Entry 4OWT (X-ray diffraction, 2.00 A resolution); this record covers chains A and B of the 3 polymer chains in the assembly.

# Chain A
Protein: Integrator complex subunit 3
From: Homo sapiens
UniProtKB: Q68E01 (INT3_HUMAN); numbering as in UniProt (aligned over 35-498)
Sequence (466 residues; numbered 33 to 498; the number before each row is that of its first residue):
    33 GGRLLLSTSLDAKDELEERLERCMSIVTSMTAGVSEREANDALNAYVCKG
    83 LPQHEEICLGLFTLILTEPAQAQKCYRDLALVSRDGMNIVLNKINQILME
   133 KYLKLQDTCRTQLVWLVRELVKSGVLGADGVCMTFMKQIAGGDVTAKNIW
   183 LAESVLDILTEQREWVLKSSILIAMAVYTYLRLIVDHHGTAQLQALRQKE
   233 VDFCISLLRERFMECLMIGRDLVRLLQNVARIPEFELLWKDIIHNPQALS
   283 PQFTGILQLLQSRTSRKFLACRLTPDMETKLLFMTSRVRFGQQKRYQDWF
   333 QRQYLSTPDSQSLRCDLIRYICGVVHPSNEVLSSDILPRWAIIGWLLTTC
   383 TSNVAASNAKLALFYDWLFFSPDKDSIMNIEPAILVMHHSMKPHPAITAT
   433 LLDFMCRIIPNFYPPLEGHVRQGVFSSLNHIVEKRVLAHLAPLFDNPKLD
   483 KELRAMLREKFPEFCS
Differences from the reference sequence: expression tag (33-34)
Modified residues: Mse56, Mse62, Mse119, Mse131, Mse165, Mse168, Mse207, Mse245, Mse249, Mse309, Mse316, Mse410, Mse419, Mse423, Mse437, Mse488 (selenomethionine; parent Met)

# Chain B
Protein: SOSS complex subunit B1
From: Homo sapiens
UniProtKB: Q9BQ15 (SOSB1_HUMAN); residues 1-211 here = UniProt positions 1-211
Sequence (211 residues; row label = number of the first residue in the row):
     1 MTTETFVKDIKPGLKNLNLIFIVLETGRVTKTKDGHEVRTCKVADKTGSI
    51 NISVWDDVGNLIQPGDIIRLTKGYASVFKGCLTLYTGRGGDLQKIGEFCM
   101 VYSEVPNFSEPNPEYSTQQAPNKAVQNDSNPSASQPTTGPSAASPASENQ
   151 NGNGLSAPPGPGGGPHPPHTPSHPPSTRITRSQPNHTPAGPPGPSSNPVS
   201 NGKETRRSSKR
Disordered / not traced: 1-4, 11-18, 28-37, 71-81, 87-90, 110-211
What the authors report for this chain:
  - mutagenesis - W55A, F78A: decreased binding to DNA
  - mutagenesis - W55A, F78A: unchanged binding to Integrator complex subunit 3 (chain A)

# Interface between chain A and chain B
Pairs across the interface (32; chain A residue first):
  T40(A) with L61(B)
  S41(A) with Q93(B)
  L42(A) with L61(B), hydrophobic; I62(B), hydrophobic; L92(B); Q93(B); K94(B), hydrogen bond (backbone-backbone)
  D43(A) with K94(B)
  A44(A) with Q93(B); K94(B), hydrogen bond (backbone-backbone)
  T311(A) with C99(B)
  K312(A) with E97(B), salt bridge; F98(B)
  F315(A) with F98(B); C99(B); M100(B)
  Mse316(A) with F98(B), hydrophobic
  R319(A) with V101(B)
  R327(A) with L24(B); E25(B), salt bridge; Y102(B); E104(B), salt bridge
  Y328(A) with F98(B); M100(B), hydrogen bond (side chain-backbone); V101(B); Y102(B)
  W331(A) with I22(B), hydrophobic; V23(B); P64(B); G65(B); F98(B), hydrophobic
  Q335(A) with E97(B)
Other interface residues (no listed pair), chain A (15 interface residues in all): F332
Other interface residues (no listed pair), chain B (21 interface residues in all): V58, D66, I68
From the paper, about this interface:
  - pairs named by the authors: L42(A)-K94(B) (backbone contact), A44(A)-K94(B) (backbone contact), K312(A)-E97(B) (salt bridge), R327(A)-E104(B) (salt bridge), R327(A)-L24(B) (hydrogen bond), W331(A)-G65(B)
  - interface residues, chain A: T40(A), L42(A), F315(A), Y328(A), W331(A)
  - hot spots on chain A (mutagenesis) - L42A: abolished binding to SOSS complex subunit B1 (chain B)
  - interface residues, chain B: I22(B), L61(B), I62(B), P64(B), F98(B), V101(B), Y102(B)
  - hot spots on chain B (mutagenesis) - F98A: abolished binding to Integrator complex subunit 3 (chain A)

# In short
15 residues of chain A face 21 of chain B across their interface, with 3 hydrogen bonds and 3 salt bridges.
Polar pairs include K312(A)-E97(B), R327(A)-E25(B) and R327(A)-E104(B). The paper describes backbone contacts
between L42(A) and K94(B) and A44(A) and K94(B); salt bridges between K312(A) and E97(B) and R327(A) and
E104(B); a hydrogen bond between R327(A) and L24(B). From the paper: W55A and F78A of chain B reduce binding
to DNA; interface residues T40(A), L42(A) and I22(B) among others; 4 substitutions were tested in all.
Here chain A is Integrator complex subunit 3 and chain B is SOSS complex subunit B1, both from Homo sapiens.
Entry 4OWT (Structural basis of SOSS1 complex assembly) was determined by X-ray diffraction, deposited
together with 4OWW and 4OWX.
